Entry 1EBD (X-ray diffraction, 2.60 A resolution); this record covers chains A and C of the 3 polymer chains in the assembly.

Chain A:
Name: Dihydrolipoamide dehydrogenase
From: Geobacillus stearothermophilus
Notes: EC 1.8.1.4
UniProtKB: P11959 (DLD1_BACST); numbering as in UniProt (aligned over 7-461)
Sequence (455 residues; each row starts with the number of its first residue):
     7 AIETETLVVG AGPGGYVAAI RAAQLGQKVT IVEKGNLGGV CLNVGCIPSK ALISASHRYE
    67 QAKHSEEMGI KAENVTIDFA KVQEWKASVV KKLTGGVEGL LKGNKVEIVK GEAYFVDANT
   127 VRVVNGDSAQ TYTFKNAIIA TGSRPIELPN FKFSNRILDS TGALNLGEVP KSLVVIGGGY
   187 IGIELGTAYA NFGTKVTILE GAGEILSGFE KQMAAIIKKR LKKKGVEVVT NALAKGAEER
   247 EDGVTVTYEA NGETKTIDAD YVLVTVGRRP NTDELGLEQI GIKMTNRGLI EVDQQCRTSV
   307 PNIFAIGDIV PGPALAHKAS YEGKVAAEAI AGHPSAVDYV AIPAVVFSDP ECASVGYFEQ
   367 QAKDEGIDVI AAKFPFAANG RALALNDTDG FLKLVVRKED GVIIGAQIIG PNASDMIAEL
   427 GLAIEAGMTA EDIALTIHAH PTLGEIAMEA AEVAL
Disulfides: Cys47-Cys52
Ligand contacts: FAD (flavin-adenine dinucleotide): Val15, Gly16, Ala17, Gly18, Pro19, Gly20, Gly21, Val38, Glu39, Lys40, Gly41, Asn42, Gly44, Gly45, Val46, Cys47, Val50, Gly51, Cys52, Ser55, Lys56, Gly117, Glu118, Ala119, Ala146, Thr147, Gly148, Ser149, Ser166, Leu170, Tyr186, Ile187, Arg274, Ile312, Gly313, Asp314, Ala320, Leu321, Ala322, Ala325
UniProt features mapped onto this chain:
  - active site: His446 (Proton acceptor)
  - binding site (FAD): Glu39 to Cys47, Lys56, Ala119, Asp314, Ala322
  - binding site (NAD(+)): Gly183 to Ile187, Glu206, Thr271 to Arg274
From the paper describing this entry:
  - catalytic residues: His446
  - contacts within the chain: His446-Glu451 (hydrogen bond)

Chain C:
Name: Dihydrolipoamide acetyltransferase
From: Geobacillus stearothermophilus
Notes: fragment: binding domain, residues 130 - 170
UniProtKB: P11961 (ODP2_BACST); residues 130-170 here correspond to UniProt positions 129-169 (UniProt number = residue number - 1)
Sequence (41 residues; each row starts with the number of its first residue):
   130 IAMPSVRKYA REKGVDIRLV QGTGKNGRVL KEDIDAFLAG G
From the paper describing this entry:
  - contacts within the chain: Val135-Ile163 (hydrophobic contact), Ala131-Arg136 (hydrogen bond), Tyr138-Asp164 (hydrogen bond), Ala139-Ile163 (hydrophobic contact), Lys142-Val144 (hydrophobic contact), Val144-Val149 (hydrophobic contact), Val144-Ile163 (hydrophobic contact), Gln150-Thr152 (hydrogen bond), Asn155-Arg157 (hydrogen bond), Val149-Val158 (hydrophobic contact), Val144-Leu167 (hydrophobic contact)
  - conformationally variable residues (side-chain flip): Arg136

Chain A / chain C interface:
Pairs across the interface (8; chain A residue first):
  Thr435(A) - Ser134(C)
  Glu437(A) - Ser134(C)  hydrogen bond
  Glu437(A) - Lys137(C)  salt bridge
  Asp438(A) - Met132(C)
  Asp438(A) - Pro133(C)
  Asp438(A) - Ser134(C)  hydrogen bond (side chain-backbone)
  Leu441(A) - Pro133(C)
  Leu441(A) - Lys137(C)
Interface residues without a listed pair, chain A (7 interface residues in all): Ala432, Met434, Thr442
From the paper, about this interface:
  - residue pairs: Met132(C)-Asp438(A), Pro133(C)-Leu441(A), Ser134(C)-Glu437(A), Ser134(C)-Asp438(A), Lys137(C)-Glu437(A)

In short:
7 residues of chain A face 4 of chain C across their interface, with 2 hydrogen bonds and 1 salt bridge. Polar
contacts include Glu437(A)-Lys137(C), Glu437(A)-Ser134(C) and Asp438(A)-Ser134(C). The authors report contacts
between Met132(C) and Asp438(A), Pro133(C) and Leu441(A) and Ser134(C) and Glu437(A) among others. The paper
reports the catalytic residue His446(A); conformational variability at Arg136(C).
Chain A is Dihydrolipoamide dehydrogenase and chain C is Dihydrolipoamide acetyltransferase, both from
Geobacillus stearothermophilus; the structure, Dihydrolipoamide dehydrogenase complexed with the binding
domain of the dihydrolipoamide acetylase, was determined by X-ray diffraction.
